Entry 5ELR (X-ray diffraction, 2.30 A resolution); this record covers chains C and D of the 3 polymer chains in the assembly.

# Chain C (and D)
Name: KH domain-containing, RNA-binding, signal transduction-associated protein 3
Source organism: Homo sapiens
Notes: chain D of this document is another copy of the same molecule, construct and numbering; everything in this record applies to it too
UniProt: O75525 (KHDR3_HUMAN); residues 50-183 here = UniProt positions 50-183
Sequence (136 residues; numbered 48 to 183; the number before each row is that of its first residue):
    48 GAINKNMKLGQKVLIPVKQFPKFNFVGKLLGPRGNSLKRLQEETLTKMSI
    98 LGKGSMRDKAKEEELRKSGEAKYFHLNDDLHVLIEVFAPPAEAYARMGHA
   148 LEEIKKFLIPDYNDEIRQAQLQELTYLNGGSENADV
Disordered / not traced: 159-183 (chain D: 48-49, 164-183)
Sequence notes: expression tag (48-49)
UniProt features mapped onto this chain:
  - mutagenesis: Tyr141 (Y141E: Fails to influence alternative splicing of CD44, NRXN2 and NRXN3)
From the paper describing this entry:
  - mutagenesis - Y141E: unchanged binding to UAAA RNAs
  - mutagenesis - Y141E: decreased binding to two UAAA-binding sites
  - mutagenesis - Y141E: abolished signaling in response to Neurexin2
  - mutagenesis - Y141E: decreased localization

# Interface between chain C and chain D
Contacting residue pairs - 28 pairs, chain C then chain D:
  Gly48(C) - Gln58(D)
  Gly48(C) - Lys59(D)  hydrogen bond (backbone-backbone)
  Gly48(C) - Val60(D)
  Gly48(C) - Leu61(D)  hydrogen bond (backbone-backbone)
  Ile50(C) - Leu148(D)
  Ile50(C) - Lys152(D)
  Asn51(C) - Lys152(D)
  Met54(C) - Gln58(D)
  Gln58(C) - Met54(D)
  Gln58(C) - Tyr141(D)  hydrogen bond
  Pro137(C) - Leu148(D)
  Ala138(C) - Gly145(D)
  Ala138(C) - Leu148(D)  hydrophobic
  Ala138(C) - Glu149(D)
  Tyr141(C) - Gln58(D)  hydrogen bond
  Tyr141(C) - Tyr141(D)
  Tyr141(C) - Met144(D)  hydrophobic
  Tyr141(C) - Gly145(D)
  Tyr141(C) - Leu148(D)  hydrophobic
  Met144(C) - Tyr141(D)  hydrophobic
  Gly145(C) - Ala138(D)
  Gly145(C) - Tyr141(D)
  Leu148(C) - Ile50(D)
  Leu148(C) - Pro137(D)
  Leu148(C) - Ala138(D)  hydrophobic
  Leu148(C) - Tyr141(D)  hydrophobic
  Glu149(C) - Ala138(D)
  Lys152(C) - Ile50(D)
Other interface residues (no listed pair), chain C (19 interface residues in all): Ala49, Leu56, Gly57, Val60, Ala142, Ile151
Other interface residues (no listed pair), chain D (19 interface residues in all): Leu56, Gly57, Ala142, Ile151, Ile156

# Overview
The chain C/chain D interface involves 19 residues from each chain, with 4 hydrogen bonds. Polar pairs include
Gln58(C)-Tyr141(D), Gly48(C)-Lys59(D) and Gly48(C)-Leu61(D). Curated annotation (UniProt) lists one
mutagenesis site on chain C. From the paper: Y141E of chain C reduces binding to two UAAA-binding sites; Y141E
of chain C abolishes signaling in response to Neurexin2.
Chain C and chain D are both KH domain-containing, RNA-binding, signal transduction-associated protein 3 (Homo
sapiens); the structure, Structure of the KH-QUA2 domain of T-STAR in complex with AAUAAU RNA, was determined
by X-ray diffraction (same publication as 5EL3, 5ELS, 5ELT and 5EMO).
